Entry 8GUI (electron microscopy, 2.81 A resolution); this record covers chains G and J of the 12 polymer chains in the assembly.

Chain G:
Name: Histone H2A type 1
Source organism: Homo sapiens
Reference sequence: P0C0S8 (H2A1_HUMAN); residues 1-129 here correspond to UniProt positions 2-130 (UniProt number = residue number + 1)
Amino-acid sequence (129 residues; row label = number of the first residue in the row):
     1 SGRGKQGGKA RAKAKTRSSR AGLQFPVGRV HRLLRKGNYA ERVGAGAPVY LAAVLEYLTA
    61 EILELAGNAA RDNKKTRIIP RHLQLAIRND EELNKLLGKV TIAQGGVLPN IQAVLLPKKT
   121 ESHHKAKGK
Not modelled in the structure: 1-7, 121-129
UniProt features mapped onto this chain:
  - modified residue: Ser-1 (N-acetylserine), Arg-3 (Citrulline), Lys-5 (N6-(2-hydroxyisobutyryl)lysine), Lys-9 (N6-(2-hydroxyisobutyryl)lysine), Lys-13 (N6-(beta-hydroxybutyryl)lysine), Lys-36 (N6-(2-hydroxyisobutyryl)lysine), Lys-74 (N6-(2-hydroxyisobutyryl)lysine), Lys-75 (N6-(2-hydroxyisobutyryl)lysine), Lys-95 (N6-(2-hydroxyisobutyryl)lysine), Lys-99 (N6-glutaryllysine), Gln-104 (N5-methylglutamine), Lys-118 (N6-(2-hydroxyisobutyryl)lysine), Lys-119 (N6-crotonyllysine), Thr-120 (Phosphothreonine), Lys-125 (N6-crotonyllysine)
  - cross-link (Glycyl lysine isopeptide (Lys-Gly)): Lys-13 (interchain with G-Cter in ubiquitin), Lys-15 (interchain with G-Cter in ubiquitin), Lys-119 (interchain with G-Cter in ubiquitin)

Chain J:
Molecule: 147-nt DNA strand
Sequence (147 nucleotides; numbered 1 to 147; the number before each row is that of its first residue):
     1 ACAGGATGTA TATATCTGAC ACGTGCCTGG AGACTAGGGA GTAATCCCCT TGGCGGTTAA
    61 AACGCGGGGG ACAGCGCGTA CGTGCGTTTA AGCGGTGCTA GAGCTGTCTA CGACCAATTG
   121 AGCGGCCTCG GCACCGGGAT TCTCCAG

Interface between chain G and chain J:
Residue-residue contacts (19; chain G residue first):
  Arg-11(G) / DA117(J)  base contact
  Arg-11(G) / DT118(J)  hydrogen bond to the sugar
  Lys-13(G) / DG120(J)  phosphate contact
  Ala-14(G) / DG120(J)  sugar contact
  Arg-29(G) / DG122(J)  hydrogen bond to the phosphate
  Arg-29(G) / DC123(J)  salt bridge to the phosphate
  Arg-42(G) / DG112(J)  hydrogen bond to the sugar
  Arg-42(G) / DA113(J)  phosphate contact
  Val-43(G) / DG112(J)  sugar contact
  Val-43(G) / DA113(J)  hydrogen bond to the phosphate
  Gly-44(G) / DG112(J)  phosphate contact
  Ala-45(G) / DG112(J)  hydrogen bond to the phosphate
  Lys-74(G) / DC132(J)  phosphate contact
  Lys-75(G) / DC132(J)  phosphate contact
  Lys-75(G) / DA133(J)  salt bridge to the phosphate
  Thr-76(G) / DG131(J)  hydrogen bond to the phosphate
  Thr-76(G) / DC132(J)  hydrogen bond to the phosphate
  Arg-77(G) / DG131(J)  hydrogen bond to the sugar
  Arg-77(G) / DC132(J)  hydrogen bond to the phosphate
Other interface residues (no listed pair), chain G (15 interface residues in all): Thr-16, His-31, Glu-41
Other interface residues (no listed pair), chain J (11 interface residues in all): DA121

In short:
15 residues of chain G and 11 residues of chain J are in contact; the contacts include 9 hydrogen bonds and 2
salt bridges. Among the polar pairs are Arg-11(G)/DT118(J), Arg-42(G)/DG112(J) and Arg-77(G)/DG131(J).
Here chain G is Histone H2A type 1 (Homo sapiens) and chain J is a 147-nt DNA strand. Entry 8GUI
(Bre1-nucleosome complex (Model I)) was determined by electron microscopy, deposited together with 8GUJ and
8GUK.
